2BET - chains A and B; structure by X-ray diffraction, 2.20 A resolution.

Chain A (and B):
Name: Carbohydrate-phosphate isomerase
Source organism: Mycobacterium tuberculosis
Notes: EC 5.3.1.6; chain B of this document is another copy of the same molecule, construct and numbering; everything in this record applies to it too
Reference sequence: Q7D737 (Q7D737); residues 4-162 here correspond to UniProt positions 1-159 (UniProt number = residue number - 3)
Sequence (172 residues; each row starts with the number of its first residue; numbers below 1 keep their minus sign (Met-9 is residue -9)):
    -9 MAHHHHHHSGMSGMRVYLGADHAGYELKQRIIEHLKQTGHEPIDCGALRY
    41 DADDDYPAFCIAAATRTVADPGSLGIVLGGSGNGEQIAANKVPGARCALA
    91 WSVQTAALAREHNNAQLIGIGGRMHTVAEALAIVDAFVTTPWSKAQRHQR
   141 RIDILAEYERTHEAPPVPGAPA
Not modelled in the structure: -9 to 2, 160-162
Ligand contacts:
  - 4-phospho-D-erythronate (DEZ), molecule 1: Asp11, His12, Ala13, Tyr46, Gly69, Gly70, Ser71, Gly72, Gly74, Glu75, Arg113
  - 4-phospho-D-erythronate (DEZ), molecule 2: His102, Asn103, Arg137, His138, Arg141

How chain A and chain B interact:
Residue-residue contacts (85):
  His12(A) with Arg141(B)
  Asp43(A) with Arg140(B)
  Asp44(A) with Arg141(B), hydrogen bond (backbone-side chain)
  Asp45(A) with Arg140(B), salt bridge; Arg141(B), salt bridge; Ile144(B)
  Tyr46(A) with Arg141(B)
  Pro47(A) with Arg141(B); Ile144(B), hydrophobic
  Ala48(A) with Pro155(B), hydrophobic; Val157(B)
  Phe49(A) with Pro158(B)
  Ile51(A) with Tyr148(B), hydrophobic; Ala154(B), hydrophobic; Pro155(B)
  Asn73(A) with Ala88(B); Leu89(B), hydrogen bond (side chain-backbone); Asn103(B)
  Gly74(A) with Asn103(B)
  Gln76(A) with Gln76(B), hydrogen bond; Asn80(B), hydrogen bond; Cys87(B), hydrogen bond (side chain-backbone); Ala88(B); Leu89(B)
  Ile77(A) with Asn80(B); Cys87(B); Ala88(B); Leu145(B), hydrophobic
  Ala78(A) with Leu145(B), hydrophobic
  Asn80(A) with Gln76(B), hydrogen bond; Ile77(B); Asn80(B); Lys81(B), hydrogen bond (backbone-side chain)
  Lys81(A) with Asn80(B), hydrogen bond (side chain-backbone); Val82(B), hydrogen bond (side chain-backbone); Ala85(B), hydrogen bond (side chain-backbone); Leu145(B); Tyr148(B); Glu149(B), salt bridge; His152(B)
  Val82(A) with Lys81(B), hydrogen bond (backbone-side chain); Tyr148(B)
  Pro83(A) with Tyr148(B)
  Ala85(A) with Lys81(B), hydrogen bond (backbone-side chain)
  Cys87(A) with Gln76(B), hydrogen bond (backbone-side chain); Ile77(B)
  Ala88(A) with Asn73(B); Gln76(B)
  Leu89(A) with Asn73(B), hydrogen bond (backbone-side chain); Gln76(B); Leu89(B); Trp91(B)
  Trp91(A) with Leu89(B); Trp91(B); Met114(B), hydrophobic
  Gln94(A) with Met114(B), hydrogen bond
  Leu98(A) with Met114(B), hydrophobic
  Asn103(A) with Tyr46(B); Asn73(B); Gly74(B)
  Met114(A) with Trp91(B), hydrophobic; Gln94(B); Leu98(B), hydrophobic
  Arg140(A) with Asp43(B); Asp45(B), salt bridge
  Arg141(A) with His12(B); Asp43(B), hydrogen bond (side chain-backbone); Asp44(B), hydrogen bond (side chain-backbone); Asp45(B), salt bridge; Tyr46(B); Pro47(B)
  Ile144(A) with Asp45(B); Pro47(B), hydrophobic
  Leu145(A) with Ile77(B), hydrophobic; Ala78(B), hydrophobic; Lys81(B)
  Tyr148(A) with Ile51(B), hydrophobic; Lys81(B); Val82(B); Pro83(B)
  Glu149(A) with Lys81(B), salt bridge
  Pro155(A) with Ala48(B)
  Val157(A) with Cys35(B); Phe49(B), hydrophobic
  Pro158(A) with Phe49(B)
Interface residues without a listed pair, chain A (47 interface residues in all): Cys35, Ala52, Thr55, Ser71, Gly84, Arg86, Thr95, His115, His152, Ala154, Pro156
Interface residues without a listed pair, chain B (46 interface residues in all): Ala52, Thr55, Gly84, Arg86, Thr95, His115, Pro156

Overview:
47 residues of chain A face 46 of chain B across their interface; the contacts include 17 hydrogen bonds and 6
salt bridges. Among the polar pairs are Asp45(A)-Arg140(B), Asp45(A)-Arg141(B) and Lys81(A)-Glu149(B). Bound
to chain A: 4-phospho-D-erythronate.
Both chains are Carbohydrate-phosphate isomerase (Mycobacterium tuberculosis). Entry 2BET (Structure of
Mycobacterium tuberculosis Ribose-5-Phosphate Isomerase, RpiB, Rv2465c, in complex with
4-phospho-D-erythronate) was determined by X-ray diffraction, deposited together with 2BES.
